PDB entry 1NFD | X-ray diffraction, 2.80 A resolution | chains D and H of the 4 polymer chains in the assembly

[Chain D]
Name: N15 alpha-beta T-cell receptor
From: Mus musculus
UniProt: P01852 (TCB1_MOUSE); the construct has insertions or renumbered stretches relative to UniProt, so the offset changes along the chain: 117-182 = UniProt 1-66; 189-247 = UniProt 69-127
Amino-acid sequence (239 residues; each row starts with the number of its first residue; note: 9 numbers in that range are skipped by the numbering (no residue carries them; nothing is unmodelled there)):
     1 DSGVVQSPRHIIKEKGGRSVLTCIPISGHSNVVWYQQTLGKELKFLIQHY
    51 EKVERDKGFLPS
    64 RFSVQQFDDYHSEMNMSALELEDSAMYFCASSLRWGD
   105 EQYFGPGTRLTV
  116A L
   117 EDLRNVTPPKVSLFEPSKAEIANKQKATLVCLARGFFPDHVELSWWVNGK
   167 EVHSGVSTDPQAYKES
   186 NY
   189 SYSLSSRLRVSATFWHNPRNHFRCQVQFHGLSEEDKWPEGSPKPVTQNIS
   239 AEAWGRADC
Swiss-Prot annotation at these positions:
  - glycosylation (N-linked (GlcNAc...) asparagine): Asn186, Asn236
Cystine bridges: Cys23-Cys92, Cys147-Cys212
Covalently attached groups: N-acetylglucosamine (NAG) linked to Asn78, Asn121, Asn186, Asn236

[Chain H]
Name: H57 fab
From: Mus musculus
Notes: antibody fragment or engineered binder
Amino-acid sequence (222 residues; numbered 1 to 228 plus 7 insertion-coded residues; 13 numbers in that range are skipped by the numbering (no residue carries them; nothing is unmodelled there); the number before each row is that of its first residue; a row labelled like 52A-52C holds insertion residues (52A, then the next letters in order)):
     1 EVYLVESGGDLVQPGSSLKVSCAASGFTFSDFWMYWVRQAPGKGLEWVGR
    51 IK
52A-52C NIP
    53 NNYATEYADSVRGRFTISRDDSRNSIYLQM
82A-82C NRL
    83 RVDDTAIYYCTRAGRFDH
  100A F
   101 DYWGQGTMVTVSSATTTAPSVYPLAPACDSTTSTTDTVTLGCLVKGYFPE
   151 PVTV
   156 SW
   162 NSGALTSG
   171 VHTFPSVLHS
   183 GLYSLSSSVTVPSS
   198 TWP
   202 KQPIT
   208 CNVAHPASSTKVDKK
   225 IEPR
Cystine bridges: Cys22-Cys92, Cys142-Cys208

[Chain D / chain H interface]
Residue-residue contacts (17; chain D residue first):
  Asp118(D) - Phe98(H)
  Arg120(D) - Arg97(H)  hydrogen bond (backbone-side chain)
  Arg120(D) - Phe98(H)  hydrogen bond (side chain-backbone)
  Arg120(D) - His100(H)  hydrogen bond
  Asn121(D) - Arg97(H)  hydrogen bond (backbone-side chain)
  Asn121(D) - Phe98(H)
  Thr123(D) - Arg97(H)
  Pro226(D) - His100(H)
  Glu227(D) - Tyr35(H)
  Glu227(D) - Arg50(H)  salt bridge
  Gly228(D) - Trp33(H)
  Gly228(D) - Ala95(H)
  Gly228(D) - Gly96(H)
  Gly228(D) - His100(H)
  Ser229(D) - Trp33(H)
  Pro230(D) - Trp33(H)
  Pro230(D) - Asn53(H)
Also at the interface, not in a pair above, chain D (10 interface residues in all): Val122
Also at the interface, not in a pair above, chain H (10 interface residues in all): Phe100A

[In short]
Chain D and chain H each contribute 10 residues to their interface, with 4 hydrogen bonds and 1 salt bridge.
Polar pairs include Glu227(D)-Arg50(H), Arg120(D)-Arg97(H) and Arg120(D)-Phe98(H). Covalently linked
N-acetylglucosamine: at Asn78(D), Asn121(D), Asn186(D) and Asn236(D).
Here chain D is N15 alpha-beta T-cell receptor and chain H is H57 fab, both from Mus musculus. Entry 1NFD (An
alpha-beta T cell receptor (TCR) heterodimer in complex with an anti-TCR fab fragment derived from ...) was
determined by X-ray diffraction.
